6W8J - chains A and B of the 6 polymer chains in the assembly; structure by X-ray diffraction, 2.44 A resolution.

[Chain A]
Protein: DNA (cytosine-5)-methyltransferase 3A
From: Homo sapiens
Notes: EC 2.1.1.37
UniProt: Q9Y6K1 (DNM3A_HUMAN); residues 628-912 here = UniProt positions 628-912
Amino-acid sequence (285 residues; row label = number of the first residue in the row):
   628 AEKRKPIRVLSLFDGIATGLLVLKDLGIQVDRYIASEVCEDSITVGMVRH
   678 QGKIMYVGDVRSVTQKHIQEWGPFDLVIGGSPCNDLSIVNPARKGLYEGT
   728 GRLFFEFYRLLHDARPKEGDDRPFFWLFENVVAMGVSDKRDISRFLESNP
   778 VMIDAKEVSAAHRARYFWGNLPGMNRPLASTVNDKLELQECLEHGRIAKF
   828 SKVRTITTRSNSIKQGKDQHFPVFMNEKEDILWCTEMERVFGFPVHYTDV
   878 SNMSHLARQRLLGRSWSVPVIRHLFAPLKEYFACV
Disordered / not traced: 628
Differences from the reference sequence: engineered mutation His882 (Arg in Q9Y6K1)
Residues lining bound ligands: S-adenosylhomocysteine (SAH): Phe640, Asp641, Gly642, Ile643, Thr645, Ser663, Glu664, Val665, Cys666, Ser669, Gly685, Asp686, Val687, Arg688, Gly707, Ser708, Pro709, Leu730, Arg891, Ser892, Trp893
What the authors report for this chain:
  - self-association interface (contacts with another copy of this molecule); pairs are residue here / residue on that copy: Asp876-Arg885 (salt bridge)
  - binding site for Cag DNA: Val716, Pro718
  - binding site for Cag DNA: Thr834, Arg836

[Chain B]
Protein: DNA (cytosine-5)-methyltransferase 3-like
From: Homo sapiens
UniProt: Q9UJW3 (DNM3L_HUMAN); residues 178-386 here = UniProt positions 178-386
Amino-acid sequence (209 residues; numbered 178 to 386; the number before each row is that of its first residue):
   178 MFETVPVWRRQPVRVLSLFEDIKKELTSLGFLESGSDPGQLKHVVDVTDT
   228 VRKDVEEWGPFDLVYGATPPLGHTCDRPPSWYLFQFHRLLQYARPKPGSP
   278 RPFFWMFVDNLVLNKEDLDVASRFLEMEPVTIPDVHGGSLQNAVRVWSNI
   328 PAIRSRHWALVSEEELSLLAQNKQSSKLAAKWPTKLVKNCFLPLREYFKY
   378 FSTELTSSL
Disordered / not traced: 214-216, 314-316, 355-358, 381-386

[How chain A and chain B interact]
Pairs across the interface - 32 pairs, chain A then chain B:
  Arg688(A) - Arg300(B)  hydrogen bond (backbone-side chain)
  Gln692(A) - Glu303(B)  hydrogen bond (backbone-side chain)
  Tyr724(A) - Pro255(B)  hydrophobic
  Tyr724(A) - Ser257(B)  hydrogen bond (backbone-side chain)
  Tyr724(A) - Trp258(B)
  Tyr724(A) - Phe261(B)  hydrophobic
  Tyr724(A) - Gln262(B)
  Glu725(A) - Pro255(B)
  Arg729(A) - Ser257(B)  hydrogen bond
  Arg729(A) - Asp294(B)  salt bridge
  Phe732(A) - Phe261(B)  hydrophobic
  Phe732(A) - Phe301(B)
  Glu733(A) - Arg300(B)  salt bridge
  Glu733(A) - Phe301(B)
  Tyr735(A) - His264(B)  hydrogen bond
  Tyr735(A) - Arg265(B)
  Arg736(A) - Arg300(B)
  Arg736(A) - Phe301(B)
  His739(A) - Gln268(B)
  Glu745(A) - Lys273(B)
  Arg767(A) - Thr225(B)
  Arg767(A) - Asp226(B)
  Asp768(A) - Thr225(B)
  Arg771(A) - Thr225(B)
  Arg771(A) - Asp226(B)  salt bridge
  Arg771(A) - Arg265(B)
  Arg771(A) - Tyr269(B)  hydrogen bond (backbone-side chain)
  Phe772(A) - Phe261(B)
  Phe772(A) - Gln262(B)
  Phe772(A) - Arg265(B)
  Glu774(A) - Arg229(B)  salt bridge
  Glu774(A) - Tyr269(B)
Interface residues without a listed pair, chain A (18 interface residues in all): Thr691, Asp740
Interface residues without a listed pair, chain B (20 interface residues in all): Thr227, Pro274, Val297

[Overview]
The interface between chain A and chain B involves 18 residues on one side and 20 on the other, with 6
hydrogen bonds and 4 salt bridges. Polar pairs include Arg729(A)-Asp294(B), Glu733(A)-Arg300(B) and
Arg771(A)-Asp226(B). From the paper: a binding site for Cag DNA at Val716(A), Pro718(A) and Thr834(A) among
others; a self-association interface involving Asp876(A) and Arg885(A).
Chain A is DNA (cytosine-5)-methyltransferase 3A and chain B is DNA (cytosine-5)-methyltransferase 3-like,
both from Homo sapiens; the structure, Structure of DNMT3A (R882H) in complex with CAG DNA, was determined by
X-ray diffraction together with 6W89, 6W8B and 6W8D from the same study.
